8ZPG - chains A and B; structure by X-ray diffraction, 2.30 A resolution.

# Chain A (and B)
Name: Alanine racemase 2
Source organism: Bacillus subtilis subsp. subtilis str. 168
Notes: EC 5.1.1.1; chain B of this document is another copy of the same molecule, construct and numbering; everything in this record applies to it too
Reference sequence: P94494 (ALR2_BACSU); residues 1-394 here = UniProt positions 1-394
Amino-acid sequence (398 residues; each row starts with the number of its first residue; numbers below 1 keep their minus sign (Gly-3 is residue -3)):
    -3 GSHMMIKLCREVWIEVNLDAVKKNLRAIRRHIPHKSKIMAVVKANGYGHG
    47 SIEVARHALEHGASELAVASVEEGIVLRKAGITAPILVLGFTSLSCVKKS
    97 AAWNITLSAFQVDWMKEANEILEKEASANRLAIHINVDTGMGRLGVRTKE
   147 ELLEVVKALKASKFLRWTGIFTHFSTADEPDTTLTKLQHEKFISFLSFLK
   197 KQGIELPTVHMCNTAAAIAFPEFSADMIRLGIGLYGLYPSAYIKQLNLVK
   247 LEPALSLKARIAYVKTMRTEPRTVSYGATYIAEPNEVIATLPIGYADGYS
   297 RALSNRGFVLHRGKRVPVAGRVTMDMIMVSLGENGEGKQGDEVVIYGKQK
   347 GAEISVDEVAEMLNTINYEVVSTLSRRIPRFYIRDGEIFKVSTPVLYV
Not modelled in the structure: -3 to 0, 387-394
Sequence notes: expression tag (-3 to 0)
Residues lining bound ligands:
  - alanine (ALA): Tyr272, Tyr291, Thr319, Met320
  - pyridoxal phosphate (PLP): Val37, Lys39, Tyr43, Leu85, Arg139, His169, Asn209, Thr210, Arg225, Gly227, Ile228, Tyr364
Curated features (UniProtKB/Swiss-Prot):
  - active site (Proton acceptor): Lys39, Tyr272
  - binding site (substrate): Arg139, Met320
  - modified residue: Lys39 (N6-(pyridoxal phosphate)lysine)
Reported in the primary citation:
  - binding site for alanine: Tyr272, Met320
  - catalytic residues: Lys39, Arg139, Tyr272 (proposed by the authors, not directly observed)

# Chain A / chain B interface
Contacting residue pairs - 111 pairs, chain A then chain B:
  Leu4(A) - Ser89(B)  hydrogen bond (backbone-side chain)
  Leu4(A) - Ser91(B)  hydrogen bond (backbone-side chain)
  Cys5(A) - Val67(B)  hydrophobic
  Cys5(A) - Glu68(B)
  Cys5(A) - Phe87(B)
  Cys5(A) - Thr88(B)
  Cys5(A) - Ser89(B)  hydrogen bond (backbone-backbone)
  Cys5(A) - Cys92(B)  disulfide
  Cys5(A) - Lys95(B)
  Arg6(A) - Ser66(B)
  Arg6(A) - Glu68(B)
  Glu7(A) - Ser89(B)
  Lys39(A) - Met320(B)
  Lys39(A) - Asp321(B)  salt bridge
  Ala40(A) - Met320(B)  hydrophobic
  Ala40(A) - Arg373(B)
  Ala65(A) - Asp321(B)
  Ala65(A) - Arg373(B)
  Val67(A) - Cys5(B)  hydrophobic
  Glu68(A) - Cys5(B)
  Glu68(A) - Arg6(B)
  Glu69(A) - Arg373(B)  salt bridge
  Phe87(A) - Cys5(B)
  Phe87(A) - Ala258(B)  hydrophobic
  Phe87(A) - Gln335(B)
  Thr88(A) - Cys5(B)
  Ser89(A) - Leu4(B)
  Ser89(A) - Cys5(B)  hydrogen bond (backbone-backbone)
  Ser91(A) - Lys3(B)
  Cys92(A) - Cys5(B)  disulfide
  Lys95(A) - Cys5(B)
  Phe106(A) - Tyr259(B)  hydrophobic
  Gln107(A) - Tyr259(B)
  Gln107(A) - Gln335(B)  hydrogen bond
  Asp134(A) - Lys261(B)
  Thr135(A) - Pro267(B)
  Gly136(A) - Thr269(B)  hydrogen bond (backbone-side chain)
  Met137(A) - Val270(B)
  Met137(A) - Ser271(B)  hydrogen bond (backbone-backbone)
  Met137(A) - Tyr272(B)
  Gly138(A) - Lys261(B)  hydrogen bond (backbone-side chain)
  Arg139(A) - Lys261(B)
  Arg139(A) - Thr286(B)  hydrogen bond (backbone-side chain)
  Arg139(A) - Thr319(B)  hydrogen bond
  Arg139(A) - Met322(B)
  Arg139(A) - Met324(B)
  Leu140(A) - Tyr259(B)  hydrophobic
  Leu140(A) - Met322(B)  hydrophobic
  Gly141(A) - Tyr259(B)
  Arg143(A) - Lys261(B)
  Arg143(A) - Met263(B)
  Arg143(A) - Thr265(B)  hydrogen bond (side chain-backbone)
  Arg143(A) - Pro267(B)  hydrogen bond (side chain-backbone)
  His169(A) - Tyr272(B)  hydrogen bond
  Ser171(A) - Ser271(B)
  Ser171(A) - Tyr272(B)
  Ser171(A) - Gly273(B)  hydrogen bond (backbone-backbone)
  Thr172(A) - Gly273(B)
  Glu175(A) - Gly273(B)
  Lys187(A) - Glu266(B)  hydrogen bond (side chain-backbone)
  Tyr259(A) - Leu140(B)  hydrophobic
  Lys261(A) - Gly138(B)  hydrogen bond (side chain-backbone)
  Lys261(A) - Arg139(B)  hydrogen bond (side chain-backbone)
  Met263(A) - Arg143(B)
  Thr265(A) - Arg143(B)
  Thr265(A) - Thr144(B)
  Thr265(A) - Lys187(B)
  Glu266(A) - Lys187(B)  hydrogen bond (backbone-side chain)
  Pro267(A) - Thr135(B)
  Pro267(A) - Arg143(B)  hydrogen bond (backbone-side chain)
  Thr269(A) - Gly136(B)  hydrogen bond (side chain-backbone)
  Thr269(A) - Met137(B)
  Thr269(A) - Gly138(B)
  Val270(A) - Met137(B)
  Ser271(A) - Met137(B)  hydrogen bond (backbone-backbone)
  Tyr272(A) - Met137(B)
  Tyr272(A) - His169(B)  hydrogen bond
  Tyr272(A) - Ser171(B)
  Gly273(A) - Ser171(B)  hydrogen bond (backbone-backbone)
  Gly273(A) - Thr172(B)
  Gly273(A) - Glu175(B)
  Thr286(A) - Arg139(B)  hydrogen bond (side chain-backbone)
  Tyr291(A) - Tyr364(B)
  Tyr291(A) - Glu365(B)
  Tyr291(A) - Ser368(B)
  Tyr291(A) - Thr369(B)
  Ala292(A) - Ser368(B)
  Arg297(A) - Thr361(B)
  Arg297(A) - Ile362(B)
  Arg297(A) - Glu365(B)  hydrogen bond (backbone-side chain)
  Thr319(A) - Arg139(B)  hydrogen bond
  Met320(A) - Lys39(B)
  Asp321(A) - Lys39(B)  salt bridge
  Asp321(A) - Ala65(B)
  Met322(A) - Arg139(B)
  Met322(A) - Leu140(B)  hydrophobic
  Met324(A) - Arg139(B)
  Gln335(A) - Phe87(B)
  Gln335(A) - Gln107(B)  hydrogen bond
  Ile362(A) - Arg297(B)
  Tyr364(A) - Tyr291(B)
  Glu365(A) - Tyr291(B)
  Glu365(A) - Ser296(B)
  Glu365(A) - Arg297(B)  hydrogen bond (side chain-backbone)
  Ser368(A) - Ala292(B)
  Ser368(A) - Met320(B)
  Thr369(A) - Tyr291(B)
  Arg372(A) - Arg373(B)
  Arg373(A) - Ala40(B)
  Arg373(A) - Glu69(B)  salt bridge
  Arg373(A) - Arg372(B)
Interface residues without a listed pair, chain A (74 interface residues in all): Tyr43, Ser66, Gly86, Thr144, Glu147, Phe170, Leu180, Ala258, Arg268, Ala274, Ser296, Asn360, Thr361, Ser371
Interface residues without a listed pair, chain B (74 interface residues in all): Glu7, Tyr43, Gly86, Phe106, Asp134, Gly141, Phe170, Leu180, Ala274, Ile284, Asn360, Ser371
Inter-chain disulfides: Cys5(A)-Cys92(B), Cys92(A)-Cys5(B)

# Summary
Chain A and chain B each contribute 74 residues to their interface; the contacts include 2 disulfide bonds, 28
hydrogen bonds and 4 salt bridges. Among the polar pairs are Lys39(A)-Asp321(B), Glu69(A)-Arg373(B) and
Leu4(A)-Ser89(B). The paper reports catalytic residues Lys39(A), Arg139(A) and Tyr272(A); a binding site for
alanine at Tyr272(A) and Met320(A).
Chain A and chain B are both Alanine racemase 2 (Bacillus subtilis subsp. subtilis str. 168); the structure,
SFX reaction state structure (20-40min) of alanine racemase, was determined by X-ray diffraction (same
publication as 8ZPE, 8ZPF, 8ZPH and 9JT7).
